5S62 - chains B and F of the 6 polymer chains in the assembly; structure by X-ray diffraction, 2.75 A resolution.

# Chain B
Name: Tubulin beta-2B chain
Organism: Bos taurus
Reference sequence: Q6B856 (TBB2B_BOVIN); the author numbering skips numbers that UniProt does not, so the offset changes along the chain: 1-42 = UniProt 1-42; 45-360 = UniProt 43-358; 369-455 = UniProt 359-445
Chain sequence (445 residues; row label = number of the first residue in the row; note: 10 numbers in that range are skipped by the numbering (no residue carries them; nothing is unmodelled there)):
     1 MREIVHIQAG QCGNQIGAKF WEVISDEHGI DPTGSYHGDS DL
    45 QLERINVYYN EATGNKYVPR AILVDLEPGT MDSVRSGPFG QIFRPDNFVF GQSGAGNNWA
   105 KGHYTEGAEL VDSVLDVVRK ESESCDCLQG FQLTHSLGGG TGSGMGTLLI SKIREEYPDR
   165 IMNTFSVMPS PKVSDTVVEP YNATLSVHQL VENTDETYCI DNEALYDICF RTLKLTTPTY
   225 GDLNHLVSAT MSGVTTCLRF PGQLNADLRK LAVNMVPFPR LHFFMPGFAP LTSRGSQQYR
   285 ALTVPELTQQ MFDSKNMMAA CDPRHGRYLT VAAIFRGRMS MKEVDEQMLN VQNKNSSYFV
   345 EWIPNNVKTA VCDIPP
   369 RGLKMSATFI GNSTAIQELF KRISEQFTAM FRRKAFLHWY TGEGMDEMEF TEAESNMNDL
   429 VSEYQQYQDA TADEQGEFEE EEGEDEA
Disordered / not traced: 279-280, 438-455
Metal / ion sites: Mg2+: Gln11 (together with GDP); Ca2+: Glu113 (shared with 1 residue of chain C)
Residues lining bound ligands:
  - GDP (guanosine-5'-diphosphate): Gly10, Gln11, Cys12, Gln15, Ile16, Ala99, Asn101, Ser140, Gly142, Gly143, Gly144, Thr145, Gly146, Ser147, Val171, Pro173, Val177, Asp179, Glu183, Asn206, Leu209, Tyr224, Leu227, Asn228
  - 2-bromo-4-fluoro-N,N-dimethylbenzamide (WJ7): Lys176, Val177, Ser178, Asp179, Tyr210, Pro222, Thr223, Tyr224, Leu227
Curated features (UniProtKB/Swiss-Prot):
  - motif: Met1 to Ile4 (MREI motif)
  - binding site (GTP): Gln11, Glu71, Ser140, Gly144, Thr145, Gly146, Asn206, Asn228
  - binding site (Mg(2+)): Glu71
  - modified residue: Ser40 (Phosphoserine), Thr57 (Phosphothreonine), Lys60 (N6-acetyllysine), Ser174 (Phosphoserine), Thr287 (Phosphothreonine), Thr292 (Phosphothreonine), Arg320 (Omega-N-methylarginine), Glu448 (5-glutamyl polyglutamate)
  - cross-link (Glycyl lysine isopeptide (Lys-Gly)): Lys60 (interchain with G-Cter in ubiquitin), Lys326 (interchain with G-Cter in ubiquitin)

# Chain F
Name: Tubulin-Tyrosine Ligase
Organism: Gallus gallus
Reference sequence: E1BQ43 (E1BQ43_CHICK); residues 1-378 here = UniProt positions 1-378
Chain sequence (384 residues; row label = number of the first residue in the row):
     1 MYTFVVRDEN SSVYAEVSRL LLATGQWKRL RKDNPRFNLM LGERNRLPFG RLGHEPGLVQ
    61 LVNYYRGADK LCRKASLVKL IKTSPELSES CTWFPESYVI YPTNLKTPVA PAQNGIRHLI
   121 NNTRTDEREV FLAAYNRRRE GREGNVWIAK SSAGAKGEGI LISSEASELL DFIDEQGQVH
   181 VIQKYLEKPL LLEPGHRKFD IRSWVLVDHL YNIYLYREGV LRTSSEPYNS ANFQDKTCHL
   241 TNHCIQKEYS KNYGRYEEGN EMFFEEFNQY LMDALNTTLE NSILLQIKHI IRSCLMCIEP
   301 AISTKHLHYQ SFQLFGFDFM VDEELKVWLI EVNGAPACAQ KLYAELCQGI VDVAISSVFP
   361 LADTGQKTSQ PTSIFIKLHH HHHH
Disordered / not traced: 106-124, 152-159, 363-370, 383-384
Construct notes: expression tag (379-384)
Metal / ion sites: Mg2+: Glu331 (together with AMP-PCP)
Residues lining bound ligands: AMP-PCP (ACP; phosphomethylphosphonic acid adenylate ester): Lys74, Pro95, Ile148, Lys150, Gln183, Lys184, Tyr185, Leu186, Lys198, Asp200, Arg202, Arg222, His239, Leu240, Thr241, Asn242, Asp318, Met320, Ile330, Glu331, Asn333

# How chain B and chain F interact
Residue-residue contacts - 10 pairs, chain B then chain F:
  Arg311(B) with Arg31(F)
  Leu333(B) with Pro56(F); Gly57(F)
  Gln336(B) with Arg36(F), hydrogen bond
  Asn337(B) with Arg36(F), hydrogen bond; Leu58(F)
  Lys338(B) with Met1(F)
  Ser340(B) with Leu30(F); Asn34(F)
  Glu345(B) with Arg31(F), salt bridge
Interface residues without a listed pair, chain B (9 interface residues in all): Ser341, Asn349
Interface residues without a listed pair, chain F (11 interface residues in all): Thr3, Lys28, Glu55

# In short
9 residues of chain B face 11 of chain F across their interface; the contacts include 2 hydrogen bonds and 1
salt bridge. Among the polar pairs are Glu345(B)-Arg31(F), Gln336(B)-Arg36(F) and Asn337(B)-Arg36(F). Bound to
chain B: GDP and 2-bromo-4-fluoro-N,N-dimethylbenzamide. Bound to chain F: AMP-PCP.
Chain B is Tubulin beta-2B chain (Bos taurus) and chain F is Tubulin-Tyrosine Ligase (Gallus gallus); the
structure, Tubulin-Z100642432-complex, was determined by X-ray diffraction together with 5S4L, 5S4M, 5S4N,
5S4O, 5S4P, 5S4Q and 52 further entries from the same study.
